Entry 6QJ5 (X-ray diffraction, 2.00 A resolution); this record covers chains A and B.

[Chain A (and B)]
Molecule: Peroxisome proliferator-activated receptor gamma
Organism: Homo sapiens
Notes: chain B of this document is another copy of the same molecule, construct and numbering; everything in this record applies to it too
UniProt: P37231 (PPARG_HUMAN); residues 195-477 here correspond to UniProt positions 223-505 (UniProt number = residue number + 28)
Chain sequence (304 residues; numbered 174 to 477; the number before each row is that of its first residue):
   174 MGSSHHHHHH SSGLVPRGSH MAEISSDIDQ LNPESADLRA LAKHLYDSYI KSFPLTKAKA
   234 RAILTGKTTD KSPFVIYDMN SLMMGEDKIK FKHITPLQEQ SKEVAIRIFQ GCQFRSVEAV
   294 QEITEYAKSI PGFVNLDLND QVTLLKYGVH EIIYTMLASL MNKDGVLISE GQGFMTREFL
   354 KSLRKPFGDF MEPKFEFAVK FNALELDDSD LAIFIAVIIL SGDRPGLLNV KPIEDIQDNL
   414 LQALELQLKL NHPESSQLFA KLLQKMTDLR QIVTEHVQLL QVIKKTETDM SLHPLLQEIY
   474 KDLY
Not modelled in the structure: 174-206, 259-275, 475-477 (chain B: 174-206, 258-275, 357, 474-477)
Sequence notes: initiating methionine (174); expression tag (175-194)
Residues lining bound ligands: H8R ((2S)-3-methyl-2-[(4-octoxyphenyl)carbonylamino]butanoic acid): Ile281, Phe282, Gly284, Cys285, Gln286, Arg288, Ser289, His323, Ile326, Tyr327, Leu330, Leu340, Ile341, Ser342, Glu343, Met348, Met364, His449, Leu453, Leu465, Leu469, Tyr473
UniProt features mapped onto this chain:
  - motif: Pro467 to Asp475 (9aaTAD)
  - binding site (rosiglitazone): Gln286 to Ser289, His323, His449, Tyr473
  - cross-link: Lys224 (Glycyl lysine isopeptide (Lys-Gly) (interchain with G-Cter in ubiquitin))
Reported in the primary citation:
  - binding site for H8R: Phe282, Cys285, Gln286, Ser289, His323, Tyr327, His449, Leu453, Leu469, Tyr473

[Interface between chain A and chain B]
Pairs across the interface (31; chain A residue first):
  Gln410(A) with Gln437(B)
  Asp411(A) with Ser429(B), hydrogen bond; Gln430(B)
  Leu414(A) with Gln430(B); Ala433(B), hydrophobic
  Gln415(A) with Ser429(B); Gln430(B)
  Glu418(A) with Glu418(B); Lys422(B), salt bridge; Gln430(B), hydrogen bond
  Ser429(A) with Asp411(B), hydrogen bond; Gln415(B)
  Gln430(A) with Asp411(B); Leu414(B); Gln415(B); Glu418(B); Phe432(B)
  Phe432(A) with Gln430(B); Ala433(B), hydrophobic
  Ala433(A) with Leu414(B), hydrophobic; Phe432(B), hydrophobic; Leu436(B), hydrophobic
  Leu436(A) with Ala433(B), hydrophobic
  Gln437(A) with Gln410(B); Met439(B)
  Met439(A) with Gln437(B); Thr440(B)
  Thr440(A) with Thr440(B), hydrogen bond; Arg443(B)
  Arg443(A) with Thr440(B)
  Gln444(A) with Thr447(B)
Also at the interface, not in a pair above, chain A (19 interface residues in all): Val390, Lys422, Lys434, Thr447
Also at the interface, not in a pair above, chain B (17 interface residues in all): Gln444

[Overview]
19 residues of chain A and 17 residues of chain B are in contact; the contacts include 4 hydrogen bonds and 1
salt bridge. Polar pairs include Glu418(A)-Lys422(B), Asp411(A)-Ser429(B) and Glu418(A)-Gln430(B). Chain A
binds compound H8R. From the paper: a binding site for H8R at Phe282(A), Cys285(A) and Gln286(A) among others.
Chain A and chain B are both Peroxisome proliferator-activated receptor gamma (Homo sapiens); the structure,
X-ray structure of PPARgamma LBD with the ligand NV1380, was determined by X-ray diffraction, deposited
together with 6ZLY.
